PDB entry 7O9I | X-ray diffraction, 2.49 A resolution | chain A

== Chain A ==
Molecule: Signal recognition particle protein
Organism: Escherichia coli (strain K12)
Reference sequence: P0AGD7 (SRP54_ECOLI); residues 3-299 here = UniProt positions 3-299
Sequence (306 residues; numbered 0 to 305; the number before each row is that of its first residue; numbering starts at 0):
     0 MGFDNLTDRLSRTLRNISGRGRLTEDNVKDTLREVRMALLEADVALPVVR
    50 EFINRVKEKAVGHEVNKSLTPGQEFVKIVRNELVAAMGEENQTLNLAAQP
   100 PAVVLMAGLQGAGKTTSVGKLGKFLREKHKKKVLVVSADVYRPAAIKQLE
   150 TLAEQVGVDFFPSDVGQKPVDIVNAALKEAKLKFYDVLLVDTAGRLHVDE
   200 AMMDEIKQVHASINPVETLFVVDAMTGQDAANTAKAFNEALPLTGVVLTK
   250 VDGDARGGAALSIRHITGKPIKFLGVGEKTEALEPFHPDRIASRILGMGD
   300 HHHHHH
Not modelled in the structure: 0-8, 295-305
Sequence notes: initiating methionine (0); expression tag (1-2, 300-305)
Ligand contacts: pppGpp (0O2; guanosine 5'-(tetrahydrogen triphosphate) 3'-(trihydrogen diphosphate)): Leu108, Gln109, Gly110, Ala111, Gly112, Lys113, Thr114, Thr115, Lys119, Asp138, Arg141, Gln147, Asp190, Thr191, Thr248, Lys249, Asp251, Gly274, Val275, Gly276, Glu277
UniProt features mapped onto this chain:
  - binding site (GTP): Gly107 to Thr114, Asp190 to Arg194, Thr248 to Asp251

== In short ==
Ligands of chain A: pppGpp. UniProt lists 17 GTP-binding residues.
Chain A is Signal recognition particle protein (Escherichia coli (strain K12)); the structure, Escherichia
coli Ffh in complex with pppGpp, was determined by X-ray diffraction together with 7O9F, 7O9G and 7O9H from
the same study.
